Entry 6HZ4 (electron microscopy, 3.60 A resolution); this record covers chains B and M of the 8 polymer chains in the assembly.

# Chain B
Name: 5-methylcytosine-specific restriction enzyme B
Source organism: Escherichia coli (strain K12)
Notes: EC 3.1.21.-; fragment: GTP binding domain
Reference sequence: P15005 (MCRB_ECOLI), isoform P15005-2; residues 162-459 here correspond to UniProt positions 1-298 (UniProt number = residue number - 161)
Amino-acid sequence (307 residues; numbered 162 to 468; the number before each row is that of its first residue):
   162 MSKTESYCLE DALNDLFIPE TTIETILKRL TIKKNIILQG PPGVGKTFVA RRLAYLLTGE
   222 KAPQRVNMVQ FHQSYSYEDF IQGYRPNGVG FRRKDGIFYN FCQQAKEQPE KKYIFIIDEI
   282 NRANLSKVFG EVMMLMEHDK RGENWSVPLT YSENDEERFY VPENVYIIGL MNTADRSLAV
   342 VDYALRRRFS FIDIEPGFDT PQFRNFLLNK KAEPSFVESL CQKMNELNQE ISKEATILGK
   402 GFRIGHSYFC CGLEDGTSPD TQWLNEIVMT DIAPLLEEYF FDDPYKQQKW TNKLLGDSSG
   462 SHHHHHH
Unresolved in the structure: 162-167, 458-468
Construct notes: expression tag (460-468)
Bound ions: Mg2+: Thr208, Asp279 (together with GMP-PNP)
Ligand contacts:
  - GMP-PNP (GNP; phosphoaminophosphonic acid-guanylate ester), molecule 1: Asp176, Leu177, Phe178, Pro202, Pro203, Gly204, Val205, Gly206, Lys207, Thr208, Phe209, Glu280, Asn333, His407, Ser408, Cys411, Cys412
  - GMP-PNP (GNP), molecule 2: Glu298, Asp300, Lys301, Ala345, Arg348, Arg349
Reported in the primary citation:
  - mutagenesis - R348A: decreased catalytic activity
  - binding site for GMP-PNP: Asp176, Phe178, Glu280, Asn333, Arg348, Arg349
  - specificity-determining residues: Asp176
  - catalytic residues: Glu280, Asn333, Arg349
  - contacts within the chain: Glu298-Arg348
  - mutagenesis - R283A: abolished catalytic activity on GTP (citing earlier work)

# Chain M
Name: Protein McrC
Source organism: Escherichia coli (strain K12)
Notes: fragment: Nuclease domain
Reference sequence: P15006 (MCRC_ECOLI); residues 1-348 here = UniProt positions 1-348
Amino-acid sequence (348 residues; row label = number of the first residue in the row):
     1 MEQPVIPVRN IYYMLTYAWG YLQEIKQANL EAIPGNNLLD ILGYVLNKGV LQLSRRGLEL
    61 DYNPNTEIIP GIKGRIEFAK TIRGFHLNHG KTVSTFDMLN EDTLANRIIK STLAILIKHE
   121 KLNSTIRDEA RSLYRKLPGI STLHLTPQHF SYLNGGKNTR YYKFVISVCK FIVNNSIPGQ
   181 NKGHYRFYDF ERNEKEMSLL YQKFLYEFCR RELTSANTTR SYLKWDASSI SDQSLNLLPR
   241 METDITIRSS EKILIVDAKY YKSIFSRRMG TEKFHSQNLY QLMNYLWSLK PENGENIGGL
   301 LIYPHVDTAV KHRYKINGFD IGLCTVNLGQ EWPCIHQELL DIFDEYLK
Unresolved in the structure: 1-2, 22-27, 268-271
Reported in the primary citation:
  - catalytic residues: Asp244, Asp257, Lys259 (proposed by the authors, not directly observed)

# Interface between chain B and chain M
Contacting residue pairs (15):
  Ser235(B) - Arg75(M)
  Ser237(B) - Arg75(M)
  Glu239(B) - Arg75(M)  salt bridge
  Tyr245(B) - Phe78(M)
  Pro247(B) - Phe78(M)  hydrophobic
  Phe252(B) - Phe78(M)  hydrophobic
  Phe252(B) - Ile82(M)  hydrophobic
  Tyr312(B) - Ala79(M)
  Arg337(B) - Gly155(M)
  Thr397(B) - Lys163(M)
  Leu399(B) - Arg160(M)
  Tyr440(B) - Arg160(M)
  Phe441(B) - Arg160(M)  hydrogen bond (backbone-side chain)
  Phe442(B) - Arg56(M)
  Asp443(B) - Arg160(M)  salt bridge
Other interface residues (no listed pair), chain B (20 interface residues in all): Asp240, Lys288, Ser338, Lys394, Glu395, Ile398
Other interface residues (no listed pair), chain M (16 interface residues in all): Lys80, Arg83, Leu87, Gly156, Lys157, Asn158, Thr159, Arg210

# In short
20 residues of chain B and 16 residues of chain M are in contact; the contacts include 1 hydrogen bond and 2
salt bridges. Polar contacts include Glu239(B)-Arg75(M), Asp443(B)-Arg160(M) and Phe441(B)-Arg160(M). Bound to
chain B: GMP-PNP. The paper reports catalytic residues Glu280(B), Asn333(B) and Asp244(M) among others; R348A
of chain B reduces catalytic activity.
Here chain B is 5-methylcytosine-specific restriction enzyme B and chain M is Protein McrC, both from
Escherichia coli (strain K12). Entry 6HZ4 (Structure of McrBC without DNA binding domains (one half of the
full complex)) was determined by electron microscopy, deposited together with 6HZ5, 6HZ6, 6HZ7, 6HZ8 and 6HZ9.
